Entry 6X6Z (X-ray diffraction, 1.40 A resolution); this record covers chains T and A of the 3 polymer chains in the assembly.

# Chain T
Molecule: 17-nt DNA strand
Sequence (17 nucleotides; each row starts with the number of its first residue):
     1 CATCGCTACC ACACCCC

# Chain A
Protein: DNA repair protein REV1
Organism: Saccharomyces cerevisiae
Notes: EC 2.7.7.-
UniProt: P12689 (REV1_YEAST); residue numbers follow UniProt; this construct covers 305-746
Chain sequence (442 residues; each row starts with the number of its first residue):
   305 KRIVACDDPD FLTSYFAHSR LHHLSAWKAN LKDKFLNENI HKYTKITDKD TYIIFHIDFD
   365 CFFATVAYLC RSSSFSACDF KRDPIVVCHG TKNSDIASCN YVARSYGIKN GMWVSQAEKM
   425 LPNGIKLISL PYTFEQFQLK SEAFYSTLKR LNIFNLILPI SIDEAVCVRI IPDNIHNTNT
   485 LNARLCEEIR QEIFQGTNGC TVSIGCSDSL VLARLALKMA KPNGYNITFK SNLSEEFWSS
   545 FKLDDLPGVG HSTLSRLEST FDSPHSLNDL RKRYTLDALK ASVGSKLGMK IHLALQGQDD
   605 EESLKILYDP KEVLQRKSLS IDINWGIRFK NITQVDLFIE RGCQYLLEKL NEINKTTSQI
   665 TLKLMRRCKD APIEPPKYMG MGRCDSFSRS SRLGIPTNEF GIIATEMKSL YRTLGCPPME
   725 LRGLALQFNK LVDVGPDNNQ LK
Unresolved in the structure: 305-306, 745-746
UniProt features mapped onto this chain:
  - region (Interaction with target DNA): Tyr-319 to Ser-329, Thr-395 to Asn-397, Gly-554 to Thr-557, Arg-620 to Asn-628
  - binding site (dCTP): Arg-324, Asp-362 to Phe-366, Ser-402 to Arg-408, Asn-414, Asp-467
  - binding site (Mg(2+)): Asp-362, Phe-363, Asp-467, Glu-468
  - site (Interaction with target DNA): Lys-681, Ser-692, Ser-694
  - mutagenesis: Asp-467 to Glu-468 (Loss of dCTP transferase activity)
Bound ions: Ca2+ site 1: Asp-362, Asp-467, Glu-468 (together with 2'-deoxycytidine-5'-triphosphate) (shared with 1 residue of chain P); Ca2+ site 2: Asp-362, Phe-363, Asp-467 (together with 2'-deoxycytidine-5'-triphosphate); Ca2+ site 3: Asp-548, Leu-550, Val-553 (shared with 1 residue of chain P)
Residues lining bound ligands: 2'-deoxycytidine-5'-triphosphate (DCP): Arg-324, Leu-325, Leu-328, Asp-362, Phe-363, Asp-364, Cys-365, Phe-366, Phe-367, Ala-401, Ser-402, Tyr-405, Arg-408, Asn-414, Gly-415, Asp-467, Glu-468, Lys-525

# Chain T / chain A interface
Contacting residue pairs (61; chain T residue first):
  DA2(T) / Ile-307(A)  base contact
  DA2(T) / His-393(A)  phosphate contact
  DA2(T) / Gly-394(A)  phosphate contact
  DA2(T) / Thr-395(A)  hydrogen bond to the phosphate
  DA2(T) / Tyr-682(A)  base contact
  DT3(T) / His-393(A)  base contact
  DT3(T) / Gly-394(A)  hydrogen bond to the base
  DT3(T) / Thr-395(A)  hydrogen bond to the phosphate
  DT3(T) / Lys-396(A)  hydrogen bond to the phosphate
  DT3(T) / Asn-397(A)  hydrogen bond to the phosphate
  DT3(T) / Ser-398(A)  phosphate contact
  DT3(T) / Trp-629(A)  sugar contact
  DT3(T) / Lys-681(A)  hydrogen bond to the phosphate
  DT3(T) / Tyr-682(A)  sugar contact
  DC4(T) / Tyr-319(A)  base contact
  DC4(T) / His-322(A)  stacking on the base
  DC4(T) / Ser-323(A)  phosphate contact
  DC4(T) / His-393(A)  phosphate contact
  DC4(T) / Ser-398(A)  hydrogen bond to the phosphate
  DC4(T) / Asp-399(A)  hydrogen bond to the phosphate
  DC4(T) / Trp-629(A)  base contact
  DC4(T) / Lys-681(A)  salt bridge to the phosphate
  DG5(T) / Tyr-319(A)  sugar contact
  DG5(T) / Ser-323(A)  hydrogen bond to the phosphate
  DG5(T) / Arg-324(A)  salt bridge to the phosphate
  DG5(T) / Leu-325(A)  hydrogen bond to the phosphate
  DG5(T) / Trp-417(A)  base contact
  DG5(T) / Asn-628(A)  base contact
  DG5(T) / Lys-681(A)  base contact
  DG5(T) / Gly-684(A)  base contact
  DG5(T) / Met-685(A)  hydrogen bond to the base
  DG5(T) / Gly-686(A)  hydrogen bond to the base
  DC6(T) / Tyr-319(A)  hydrogen bond to the phosphate
  DC6(T) / Ser-323(A)  sugar contact
  DC6(T) / Leu-325(A)  sugar contact
  DC6(T) / His-326(A)  hydrogen bond to the sugar
  DC6(T) / Ser-329(A)  hydrogen bond to the base
  DC6(T) / Asp-626(A)  phosphate contact
  DC6(T) / Ile-627(A)  phosphate contact
  DC6(T) / Asn-628(A)  hydrogen bond to the phosphate
  DC6(T) / Trp-629(A)  phosphate contact
  DT7(T) / Phe-320(A)  phosphate contact
  DT7(T) / His-326(A)  salt bridge to the phosphate
  DT7(T) / Ser-329(A)  hydrogen bond to the sugar
  DT7(T) / Ser-624(A)  sugar contact
  DT7(T) / Ile-625(A)  phosphate contact
  DT7(T) / Asp-626(A)  hydrogen bond to the phosphate
  DA8(T) / Arg-620(A)  salt bridge to the phosphate
  DA8(T) / Ser-622(A)  sugar contact
  DA8(T) / Leu-623(A)  phosphate contact
  DA8(T) / Ser-624(A)  hydrogen bond to the phosphate
  DC9(T) / Val-617(A)  phosphate contact
  DC9(T) / Gln-619(A)  phosphate contact
  DC9(T) / Arg-620(A)  phosphate contact
  DC9(T) / Lys-621(A)  salt bridge to the phosphate
  DC9(T) / Ser-622(A)  phosphate contact
  DC10(T) / Glu-606(A)  sugar contact
  DA11(T) / Lys-590(A)  phosphate contact
  DA11(T) / Glu-606(A)  phosphate contact
  DC12(T) / Ser-589(A)  hydrogen bond to the phosphate
  DC12(T) / Lys-590(A)  hydrogen bond to the phosphate
Interface residues without a listed pair, chain A (40 interface residues in all): Ser-318, Lys-336, Gly-588

# Summary
Chain T and chain A form an interface of 11 and 40 residues respectively, with 21 hydrogen bonds, 5 salt
bridges and 1 aromatic stacking contact. Polar pairs include DT3(T)/Gly-394(A), DG5(T)/Met-685(A) and
DG5(T)/Gly-686(A). Ligands of chain A: 2'-deoxycytidine-5'-triphosphate.
Here chain T is a 17-nt DNA strand and chain A is DNA repair protein REV1 (Saccharomyces cerevisiae). Entry
6X6Z (Rev1 Ternary Complex with dCTP and Ca2+) was determined by X-ray diffraction, deposited together with
6X70, 6X71, 6X72, 6X73, 6X74, 6X75, 6X76 and 6X77.
